PDB entry 6S3L | electron microscopy, 3.20 A resolution | chains F and K of the 11 polymer chains in the assembly

[Chain F]
Molecule: Flagellar biosynthetic protein FliR
From: Vibrio mimicus CAIM 602
UniProt: A0A1D8S9I5 (A0A1D8S9I5_VIBMI); residue numbers follow UniProt; this construct covers 1-260
Chain sequence (260 residues; numbered 1 to 260; the number before each row is that of its first residue):
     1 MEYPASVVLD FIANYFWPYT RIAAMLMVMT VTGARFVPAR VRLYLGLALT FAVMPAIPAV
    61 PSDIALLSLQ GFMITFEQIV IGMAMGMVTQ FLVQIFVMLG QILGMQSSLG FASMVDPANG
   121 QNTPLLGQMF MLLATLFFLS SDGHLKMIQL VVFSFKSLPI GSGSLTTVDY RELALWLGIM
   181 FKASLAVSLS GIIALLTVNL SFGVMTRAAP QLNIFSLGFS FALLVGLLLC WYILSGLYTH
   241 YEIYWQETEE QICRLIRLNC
Disordered / not traced: 1-9

[Chain K]
Molecule: Flagellar biosynthetic protein FlhB
From: Vibrio mimicus CAIM 602
UniProt: A0A1D8S9F8 (A0A1D8S9F8_VIBMI); residues 1-376 here = UniProt positions 1-376
Chain sequence (415 residues; numbered 1 to 415; the number before each row is that of its first residue):
     1 MAESDGQERT EEATPRRLQQ AKEKGQVARS KELASVSVLV VGAVSLMWFG EALAQGLFTA
    61 MQRLFSLDRE EIFDIGKLFD IIGGSLVNLL LPLLMILITL FIAALIGAAG VGGINFSAEA
   121 AMPKLSKMNP LSGFKRMFGL QSWVELLKSI LKVMLVAGVA FYLIEASQKD LFQLSLDVYP
   181 QNIFHALDIL LNFVLLISCS LLVVVAIDIP FQIWQHANQL KMTKQEVKDE YKDTEGKPEV
   241 KGRIRMLQRE AAQRRMMAAL PQADVIITNP EHFSVALRYK QNTDKAPVVI AKGVDHMALK
   301 IREIAREYDI AIVPAPPLAR ALYHTTELEQ QIPDGLFVAV AQVLAFVFQL KQYRRKGGQR
   361 PKLNEENMPI PPDMRYENLY FQGQFGSWSH PQFEKGGGSG GGSGGGSWSH PQFEK
Disordered / not traced: 1-28, 222-415
Construct notes: expression tag (377-415)

[Interface between chain F and chain K]
Residue-residue contacts (38; chain F residue first):
  Lys-182(F) / Tyr-179(K)
  Leu-185(F) / Ile-183(K)  hydrophobic
  Ala-186(F) / Ser-175(K)
  Val-187(F) / Ser-175(K)
  Leu-189(F) / Asn-182(K)
  Leu-189(F) / Ile-183(K)
  Leu-189(F) / Ala-186(K)  hydrophobic
  Ser-190(F) / Leu-171(K)
  Ser-190(F) / Ser-175(K)  hydrogen bond
  Ile-193(F) / Leu-171(K)  hydrophobic
  Ile-193(F) / Ala-186(K)
  Ile-193(F) / Ile-189(K)  hydrophobic
  Ile-193(F) / Leu-190(K)  hydrophobic
  Ala-194(F) / Ile-164(K)  hydrophobic
  Leu-196(F) / Leu-190(K)  hydrophobic
  Thr-197(F) / Phe-193(K)
  Thr-197(F) / Ile-197(K)
  Leu-200(F) / Val-194(K)  hydrophobic
  Ser-201(F) / Val-156(K)
  Ser-201(F) / Ala-160(K)
  Ser-201(F) / Ile-197(K)
  Val-204(F) / Leu-39(K)  hydrophobic
  Arg-207(F) / Ala-34(K)  hydrogen bond (side chain-backbone)
  Arg-207(F) / Ser-35(K)  hydrogen bond
  Arg-207(F) / Val-38(K)
  Arg-207(F) / Leu-39(K)
  Ala-208(F) / Glu-32(K)
  Ala-208(F) / Lys-152(K)  hydrogen bond (backbone-side chain)
  Ala-208(F) / Leu-201(K)  hydrophobic
  Ala-209(F) / Lys-152(K)
  Leu-212(F) / Val-153(K)  hydrophobic
  Phe-221(F) / Phe-161(K)  hydrophobic
  Val-225(F) / Phe-161(K)  hydrophobic
  Val-225(F) / Ile-164(K)  hydrophobic
  Tyr-232(F) / Gln-168(K)  hydrogen bond
  Tyr-232(F) / Phe-172(K)  hydrophobic
  His-240(F) / Ser-175(K)
  His-240(F) / Leu-176(K)
Other interface residues (no listed pair), chain F (28 interface residues in all): Val-198, Met-205, Leu-229, Ser-235, Gly-236, Thr-239, Ile-243
Other interface residues (no listed pair), chain K (28 interface residues in all): Leu-174, Ser-198

[In short]
The chain F/chain K interface involves 28 residues from each chain; the contacts include 5 hydrogen bonds.
Polar contacts include Ser-190(F)/Ser-175(K), Arg-207(F)/Ala-34(K) and Arg-207(F)/Ser-35(K).
Chain F is Flagellar biosynthetic protein FliR and chain K is Flagellar biosynthetic protein FlhB, both from
Vibrio mimicus CAIM 602; the structure, Structure of the core of the flagellar export apparatus from Vibrio
mimicus, the FliPQR-FlhB complex, was determined by electron microscopy together with 6S3R and 6S3S from the
same study.
